PDB entry 3WCV | X-ray diffraction, 2.60 A resolution | chains A and E of the 8 polymer chains in the assembly

Chain A (and E):
Protein: A1 globin chain of giant V2 hemoglobin
Source organism: Lamellibrachia satsuma
Notes: chain E of this document is another copy of the same molecule, construct and numbering; everything in this record applies to it too
UniProt: S0BBU7 (S0BBU7_LAMSA); residues 1-146 here correspond to UniProt positions 20-165 (UniProt number = residue number + 19)
Amino-acid sequence (146 residues; numbered 1 to 146; the number before each row is that of its first residue):
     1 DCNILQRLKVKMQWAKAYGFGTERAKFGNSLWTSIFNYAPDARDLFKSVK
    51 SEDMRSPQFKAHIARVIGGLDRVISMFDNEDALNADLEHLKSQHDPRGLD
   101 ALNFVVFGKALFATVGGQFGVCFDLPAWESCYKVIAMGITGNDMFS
Cystine bridges: Cys2-Cys131
Metal / ion sites: heme Fe: His94 (together with oxygen molecule)
Residues lining bound ligands:
  - heme (HEM): Leu45, Phe46, Ser48, Val49, His62, Arg65, Val66, Gly69, Leu70, Leu90, Gln93, His94, Arg97, Leu99, Asn103, Phe104, Phe107, Tyr132, Ile135, Ile139
  - oxygen molecule (OXY): Trp32, Phe46, His62, Val66, His94

How chain A and chain E interact:
Residue-residue contacts (31):
  Ser30(A) - Val121(E)
  Ser34(A) - Val121(E)
  Tyr38(A) - Phe123(E)  hydrogen bond (side chain-backbone)
  Tyr38(A) - Asp124(E)
  Tyr38(A) - Leu125(E)  hydrogen bond (side chain-backbone)
  Tyr38(A) - Pro126(E)
  Lys109(A) - Leu125(E)
  Lys109(A) - Pro126(E)
  Lys109(A) - Glu129(E)  salt bridge
  Phe112(A) - Leu125(E)  hydrophobic
  Ala113(A) - Phe123(E)
  Thr114(A) - Val121(E)
  Gly116(A) - Gly117(E)
  Gly117(A) - Gly116(E)
  Gly117(A) - Gly120(E)
  Gly117(A) - Val121(E)
  Gly120(A) - Gly117(E)
  Val121(A) - Ser30(E)
  Val121(A) - Ser34(E)
  Val121(A) - Ala113(E)
  Val121(A) - Thr114(E)
  Val121(A) - Gly117(E)
  Phe123(A) - Tyr38(E)  hydrogen bond (backbone-side chain)
  Phe123(A) - Ala113(E)
  Asp124(A) - Tyr38(E)
  Leu125(A) - Tyr38(E)  hydrogen bond (backbone-side chain)
  Leu125(A) - Lys109(E)
  Leu125(A) - Phe112(E)  hydrophobic
  Pro126(A) - Tyr38(E)
  Pro126(A) - Lys109(E)
  Glu129(A) - Lys109(E)  salt bridge
Also at the interface, not in a pair above, chain A (17 interface residues in all): Gln118
Also at the interface, not in a pair above, chain E (17 interface residues in all): Gln118

Overview:
The chain A/chain E interface involves 17 residues from each chain, with 4 hydrogen bonds and 2 salt bridges.
Among the polar pairs are Lys109(A)-Glu129(E), Tyr38(A)-Phe123(E) and Tyr38(A)-Leu125(E). Ligands of chain A:
heme and oxygen molecule.
Chain A and chain E are both A1 globin chain of giant V2 hemoglobin (Lamellibrachia satsuma); the structure,
The structure of a deoxygenated 400 kda hemoglobin provides a more accurate description of the cooperative
..., was determined by X-ray diffraction, deposited together with 3WCT, 3WCU and 3WCW.
